PDB entry 8HMD | electron microscopy, 4.70 A resolution (low resolution: residue-level contacts below are approximate; hydrogen-bond / salt-bridge calls are withheld) | chains C and F of the 4 polymer chains in the assembly

== Chain C ==
Name: Tetratricopeptide repeat protein
From: Tetrahymena thermophila
Reference sequence: I7MFN3 (I7MFN3_TETTS); numbering as in UniProt (aligned over 1-1334)
Sequence (1334 residues; numbered 1 to 1334; the number before each row is that of its first residue):
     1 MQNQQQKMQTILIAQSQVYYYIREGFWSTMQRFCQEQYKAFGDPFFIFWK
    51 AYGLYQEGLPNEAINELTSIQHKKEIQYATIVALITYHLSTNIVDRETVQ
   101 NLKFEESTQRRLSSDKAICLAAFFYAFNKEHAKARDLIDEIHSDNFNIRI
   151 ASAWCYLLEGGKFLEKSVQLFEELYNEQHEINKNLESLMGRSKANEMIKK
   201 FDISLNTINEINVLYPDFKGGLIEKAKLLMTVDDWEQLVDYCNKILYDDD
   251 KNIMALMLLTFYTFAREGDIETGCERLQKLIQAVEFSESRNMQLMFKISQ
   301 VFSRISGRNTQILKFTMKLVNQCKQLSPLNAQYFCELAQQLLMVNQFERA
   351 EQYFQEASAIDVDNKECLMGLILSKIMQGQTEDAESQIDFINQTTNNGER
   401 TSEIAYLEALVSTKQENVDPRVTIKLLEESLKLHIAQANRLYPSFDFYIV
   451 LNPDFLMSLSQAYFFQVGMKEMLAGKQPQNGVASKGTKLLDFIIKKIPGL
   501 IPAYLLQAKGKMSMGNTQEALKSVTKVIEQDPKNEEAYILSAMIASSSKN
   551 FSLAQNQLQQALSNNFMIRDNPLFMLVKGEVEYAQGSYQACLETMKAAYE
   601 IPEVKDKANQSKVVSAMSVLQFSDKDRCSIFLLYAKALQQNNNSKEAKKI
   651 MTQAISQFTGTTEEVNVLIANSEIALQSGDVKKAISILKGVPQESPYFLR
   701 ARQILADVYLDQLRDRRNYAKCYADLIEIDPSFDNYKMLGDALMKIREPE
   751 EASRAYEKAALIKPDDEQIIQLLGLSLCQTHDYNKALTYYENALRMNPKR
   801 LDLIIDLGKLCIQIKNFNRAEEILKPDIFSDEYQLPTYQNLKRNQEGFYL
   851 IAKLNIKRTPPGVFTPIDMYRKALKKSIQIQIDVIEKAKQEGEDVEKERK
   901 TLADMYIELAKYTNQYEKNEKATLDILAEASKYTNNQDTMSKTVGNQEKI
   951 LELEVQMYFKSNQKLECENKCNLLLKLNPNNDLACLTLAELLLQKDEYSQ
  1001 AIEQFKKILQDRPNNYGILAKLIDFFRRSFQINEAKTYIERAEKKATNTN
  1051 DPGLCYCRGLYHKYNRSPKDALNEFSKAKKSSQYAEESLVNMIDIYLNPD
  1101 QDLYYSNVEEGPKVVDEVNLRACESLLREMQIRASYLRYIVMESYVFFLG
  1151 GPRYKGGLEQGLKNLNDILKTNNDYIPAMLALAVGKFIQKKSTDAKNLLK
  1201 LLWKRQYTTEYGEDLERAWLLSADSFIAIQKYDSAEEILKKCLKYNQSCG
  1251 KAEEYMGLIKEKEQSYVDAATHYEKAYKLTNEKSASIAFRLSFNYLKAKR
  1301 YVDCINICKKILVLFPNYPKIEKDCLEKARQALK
Disulfide bonds: Cys335-Cys367

== Chain F ==
Name: Intraflagellar transport protein 43 homolog
From: Tetrahymena thermophila
Reference sequence: Q22NF5 (Q22NF5_TETTS); residue numbers follow UniProt; this construct covers 1-146
Sequence (146 residues; numbered 1 to 146; the number before each row is that of its first residue):
     1 MAAKGKQGWGFGGKDQNVKIDTSQQDQKKQNIWEQNNEDLIFVPDLTQEA
    51 QEQEVSKVSAPPNQPTVQVQDINELQKFTKINTLPQTEEGVDLSQLMQIL
   101 SPVEDIKEKDEAWEFLQLKTQIYEIVSNMYGGNELIDDDDEDDENQ

== Chain C / chain F interface ==
Pairs across the interface (17):
  Lys1069(C) with Asn73(F)
  Leu1072(C) with Leu75(F)
  Lys1079(C) with Gln98(F)
  Lys1080(C) with Gln98(F)
  Tyr1096(C) with Leu75(F)
  Asp1116(C) with Lys80(F)
  Glu1117(C) with Lys80(F)
  Val1118(C) with Gln76(F); Thr79(F); Lys80(F)
  Asn1119(C) with Gln76(F)
  Arg1121(C) with Thr83(F); Gln86(F); Thr87(F)
  Ser1125(C) with Ser94(F)
  Arg1128(C) with Val91(F); Asp92(F)
Other interface residues (no listed pair), chain C (13 interface residues in all): Ala1122

== Overview ==
13 residues of chain C and 12 residues of chain F are in contact.
Here chain C is Tetratricopeptide repeat protein and chain F is Intraflagellar transport protein 43 homolog,
both from Tetrahymena thermophila. Entry 8HMD (base module state 2 of Tetrahymena IFT-A) was determined by
electron microscopy (same publication as 8HMC, 8HME and 8HMF).
